6HUC - chains A and G of the 28 polymer chains in the assembly; structure by X-ray diffraction, 3.00 A resolution.

[Chain A]
Name: Proteasome subunit alpha type-2
Source organism: Saccharomyces cerevisiae (strain ATCC 204508 / S288c)
Notes: EC 3.4.25.1
UniProt: P23639 (PSA2_YEAST); residue numbers follow UniProt; this construct covers 1-250
Chain sequence (250 residues; numbered 1 to 250; the number before each row is that of its first residue):
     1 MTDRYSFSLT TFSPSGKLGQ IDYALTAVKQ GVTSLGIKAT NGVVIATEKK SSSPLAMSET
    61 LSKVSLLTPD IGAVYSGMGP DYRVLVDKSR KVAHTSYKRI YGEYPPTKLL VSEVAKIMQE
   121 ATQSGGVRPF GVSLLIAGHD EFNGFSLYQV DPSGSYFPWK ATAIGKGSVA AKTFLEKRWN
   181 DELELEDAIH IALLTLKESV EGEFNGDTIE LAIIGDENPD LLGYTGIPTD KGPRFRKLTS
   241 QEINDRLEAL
Unresolved in the structure: 220-229
UniProt features mapped onto this chain:
  - cross-link: Lys108 (Glycyl lysine isopeptide (Lys-Gly) (interchain with G-Cter in ubiquitin))

[Chain G]
Name: Proteasome subunit alpha type-1
Source organism: Saccharomyces cerevisiae (strain ATCC 204508 / S288c)
Notes: EC 3.4.25.1
UniProt: P21243 (PSA1_YEAST); residues -8 to 243 here correspond to UniProt positions 1-252 (UniProt number = residue number + 9)
Chain sequence (252 residues; numbered -8 to 243; the number before each row is that of its first residue; numbers below 1 keep their minus sign (Met-8 is residue -8)):
    -8 MSGAAAASAA GYDRHITIFS PEGRLYQVEY AFKATNQTNI NSLAVRGKDC TVVISQKKVP
    52 DKLLDPTTVS YIFCISRTIG MVVNGPIPDA RNAALRAKAE AAEFRYKYGY DMPCDVLAKR
   112 MANLSQIYTQ RAYMRPLGVI LTFVSVDEEL GPSIYKTDPA GYYVGYKATA TGPKQQEITT
   172 NLENHFKKSK IDHINEESWE KVVEFAITHM IDALGTEFSK NDLEVGVATK DKFFTLSAEN
   232 IEERLVAIAE QD
Unresolved in the structure: -8 to 1, 243
Metal / ion sites: Mg2+: Thr8, Tyr119, Arg122, Met125

[Chain A / chain G interface]
Contacting residue pairs (65):
  Met1(A) - Tyr124(G)  hydrophobic
  Asp3(A) - Tyr124(G)
  Tyr5(A) - Ile7(G)
  Tyr5(A) - Ala123(G)  hydrophobic
  Tyr5(A) - Tyr124(G)  hydrophobic
  Leu9(A) - Ile9(G)  hydrophobic
  Leu9(A) - Ala123(G)  hydrophobic
  Gln20(A) - Ile9(G)
  Gln20(A) - Phe10(G)  hydrogen bond (side chain-backbone)
  Tyr23(A) - Phe10(G)  hydrophobic
  Tyr23(A) - Ser11(G)
  Tyr23(A) - Pro12(G)  hydrophobic
  Tyr23(A) - Gly14(G)
  Ala24(A) - Phe10(G)  hydrophobic
  Thr26(A) - Pro12(G)
  Thr26(A) - Glu13(G)
  Ala27(A) - Gly14(G)
  Ser52(A) - Tyr153(G)
  Ser53(A) - Glu174(G)
  Pro54(A) - Lys158(G)
  Pro54(A) - Glu174(G)
  Leu55(A) - Tyr157(G)
  Leu55(A) - Lys158(G)  hydrogen bond (backbone-backbone)
  Leu55(A) - Ala159(G)
  Leu55(A) - Thr170(G)
  Leu55(A) - Glu174(G)
  Leu55(A) - Phe177(G)  hydrophobic
  Ala56(A) - Gly156(G)
  Ala56(A) - Tyr157(G)  hydrophobic
  Met57(A) - Val155(G)
  Met57(A) - Gly156(G)  hydrogen bond (backbone-backbone)
  Met57(A) - Tyr157(G)
  Met57(A) - Lys158(G)
  Thr60(A) - Tyr146(G)
  Thr60(A) - Val155(G)
  Thr60(A) - Gly156(G)  hydrogen bond (side chain-backbone)
  Leu61(A) - Tyr153(G)  hydrophobic
  Met78(A) - Phe10(G)  hydrophobic
  Met78(A) - Leu16(G)  hydrophobic
  Pro80(A) - Gln117(G)
  Pro80(A) - Ala151(G)
  Pro80(A) - Gly152(G)
  Pro80(A) - Tyr153(G)
  Asp81(A) - Gln117(G)
  Arg83(A) - Ala113(G)
  Arg83(A) - Asn114(G)
  Arg83(A) - Gly152(G)  hydrogen bond (side chain-backbone)
  Arg83(A) - Tyr154(G)
  Val84(A) - Asn114(G)
  Val84(A) - Gln117(G)
  Asp87(A) - Lys110(G)  salt bridge
  Asp87(A) - Asn114(G)
  Gly126(A) - Gln121(G)
  Gly126(A) - Arg122(G)
  Gly126(A) - Ala123(G)  hydrogen bond (backbone-backbone)
  Val127(A) - Gln121(G)
  Val127(A) - Arg122(G)
  Arg128(A) - Thr8(G)
  Arg128(A) - Phe10(G)
  Arg128(A) - Leu16(G)
  Arg128(A) - Thr120(G)  hydrogen bond (side chain-backbone)
  Arg128(A) - Gln121(G)  hydrogen bond (backbone-backbone)
  Pro129(A) - Phe10(G)
  Phe130(A) - Gln121(G)
  Gly131(A) - Phe10(G)
Other interface residues (no listed pair), chain A (32 interface residues in all): Thr2, Gln30, Ala121
Other interface residues (no listed pair), chain G (33 interface residues in all): Arg37, Leu173

[In short]
32 residues of chain A face 33 of chain G across their interface; the contacts include 8 hydrogen bonds and 1
salt bridge. Polar pairs include Asp87(A)-Lys110(G), Gln20(A)-Phe10(G) and Thr60(A)-Gly156(G). Thr8(G),
Tyr119(G), Arg122(G) and Met125(G) coordinate Mg2+.
Here chain A is Proteasome subunit alpha type-2 and chain G is Proteasome subunit alpha type-1, both from
Saccharomyces cerevisiae (strain ATCC 204508 / S288c). Entry 6HUC (Yeast 20S proteasome with human beta2c
(S171G) in complex with 18) was determined by X-ray diffraction together with 6HTB, 6HTC, 6HTD, 6HTP, 6HTR,
6HUB and 30 further entries from the same study.
